PDB entry 6X18 | electron microscopy, 2.10 A resolution | chains B and G of the 6 polymer chains in the assembly

== Chain B ==
Protein: Guanine nucleotide-binding protein G(I)/G(S)/G(T) subunit beta-1
Source organism: Homo sapiens
Reference sequence: P62873 (GBB1_HUMAN); numbering as in UniProt (aligned over 2-340)
Chain sequence (340 residues; numbered 1 to 340; the number before each row is that of its first residue):
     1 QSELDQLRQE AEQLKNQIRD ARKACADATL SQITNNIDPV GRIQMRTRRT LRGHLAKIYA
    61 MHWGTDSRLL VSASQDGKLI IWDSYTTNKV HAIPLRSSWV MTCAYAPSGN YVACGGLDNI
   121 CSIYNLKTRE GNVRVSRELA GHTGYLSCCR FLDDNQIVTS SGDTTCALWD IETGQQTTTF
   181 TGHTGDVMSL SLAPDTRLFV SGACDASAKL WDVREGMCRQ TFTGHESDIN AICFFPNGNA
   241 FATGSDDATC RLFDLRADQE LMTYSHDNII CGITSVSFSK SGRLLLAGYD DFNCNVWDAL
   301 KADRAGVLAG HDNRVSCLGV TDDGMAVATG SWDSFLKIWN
Not modelled in the structure: 1-2
Sequence notes: expression tag (1)
UniProt features mapped onto this chain:
  - modified residue: Ser2 (N-acetylserine), His266 (Phosphohistidine)
  - natural variant: Leu30 (L30F: In MRD42; uncertain significance), Arg52 (R52G: In MRD42), Gly64 (G64V: In MRD42), Asp76 (D76E: In MRD42; D76G: In MRD42), Gly77 (G77S: In MRD42), Lys78 (K78R: In MRD42), Ile80 (I80N: In MRD42; I80T: In MRD42), His91 (H91R: In MRD42; uncertain significance), Ala92 (A92T: In MRD42), Pro94 (P94S: In MRD42), Leu95 (L95P: In MRD42), Arg96 (R96L: In MRD42), 5 further natural variant entries in UniProt

== Chain G ==
Protein: Guanine nucleotide-binding protein G(I)/G(S)/G(O) subunit gamma-2
Source organism: Homo sapiens
Reference sequence: P59768 (GBG2_HUMAN); residue numbers follow UniProt; this construct covers 5-62
Chain sequence (58 residues; numbered 5 to 62; the number before each row is that of its first residue):
     5 NTASIAQARK LVEQLKMEAN IDRIKVSKAA ADLMAYCEAH AKEDPLLTPV PASENPFR
Not modelled in the structure: 5-6

== Interface between chain B and chain G ==
Residue-residue contacts (92):
  Leu4(B) - Ser8(G)
  Leu4(B) - Ile9(G)
  Leu7(B) - Arg13(G)
  Glu10(B) - Val16(G)
  Glu10(B) - Lys20(G)  salt bridge
  Ala11(B) - Leu19(G)
  Leu14(B) - Val16(G)
  Leu14(B) - Leu19(G)  hydrophobic
  Leu14(B) - Lys20(G)
  Gln17(B) - Ala23(G)
  Ile18(B) - Leu19(G)
  Ile18(B) - Ala23(G)  hydrophobic
  Ile18(B) - Arg27(G)
  Ala21(B) - Arg27(G)
  Ala24(B) - Lys29(G)  hydrogen bond (backbone-side chain)
  Cys25(B) - Arg27(G)
  Cys25(B) - Ile28(G)
  Cys25(B) - Lys29(G)
  Cys25(B) - Val30(G)  hydrogen bond (backbone-backbone)
  Ala26(B) - Val30(G)  hydrophobic
  Asp27(B) - Lys29(G)
  Asp27(B) - Val30(G)  hydrogen bond (side chain-backbone)
  Asp27(B) - Ser31(G)  hydrogen bond
  Ala28(B) - Val30(G)
  Ala28(B) - Ser31(G)
  Leu30(B) - Ala34(G)  hydrophobic
  Ile33(B) - Ser31(G)
  Ile33(B) - Ala34(G)  hydrophobic
  Ile33(B) - Met38(G)
  Thr34(B) - Met38(G)
  Ile37(B) - Glu42(G)
  Val40(B) - Leu51(G)  hydrophobic
  Ile43(B) - Leu50(G)
  Met45(B) - Leu50(G)  hydrophobic
  Arg48(B) - Phe61(G)
  Arg49(B) - Pro60(G)  hydrogen bond (side chain-backbone)
  Arg49(B) - Phe61(G)  hydrogen bond (side chain-backbone)
  Ser84(B) - Phe61(G)
  Tyr85(B) - Pro60(G)
  Tyr85(B) - Phe61(G)  hydrophobic
  Met217(B) - Met21(G)  hydrophobic
  Cys218(B) - Gln18(G)  hydrogen bond (backbone-side chain)
  Cys218(B) - Glu22(G)  hydrogen bond
  Arg219(B) - Glu22(G)
  Gln220(B) - Glu22(G)
  Thr221(B) - Glu22(G)  hydrogen bond
  Phe235(B) - Leu37(G)  hydrophobic
  Phe235(B) - Tyr40(G)  hydrophobic
  Phe235(B) - Cys41(G)  hydrophobic
  Pro236(B) - Tyr40(G)  hydrophobic
  Asn237(B) - Leu37(G)
  Asn237(B) - Tyr40(G)
  Leu252(B) - Leu37(G)  hydrophobic
  Asp254(B) - Ala33(G)
  Arg256(B) - Arg27(G)
  Arg256(B) - Ile28(G)  hydrogen bond (backbone-backbone)
  Arg256(B) - Asp36(G)  salt bridge
  Ala257(B) - Ile28(G)
  Ala257(B) - Val30(G)  hydrophobic
  Ala257(B) - Ala33(G)  hydrophobic
  Asp258(B) - Ile25(G)
  Asp258(B) - Arg27(G)  salt bridge
  Gln259(B) - Val30(G)
  Leu261(B) - Val30(G)  hydrophobic
  Leu261(B) - Leu37(G)  hydrophobic
  Ser279(B) - Asp48(G)  hydrogen bond
  Lys280(B) - Glu47(G)
  Lys280(B) - Asp48(G)
  Ser281(B) - Tyr40(G)
  Ser281(B) - Cys41(G)
  Ser281(B) - His44(G)
  Ser281(B) - Asp48(G)  hydrogen bond
  Ser281(B) - Leu51(G)
  Gly282(B) - Cys41(G)
  Arg283(B) - Cys41(G)
  Arg283(B) - Leu51(G)
  Leu284(B) - Leu50(G)
  Leu284(B) - Leu51(G)  hydrophobic
  Leu300(B) - Cys41(G)  hydrophobic
  Asp323(B) - Pro49(G)
  Gly324(B) - Pro49(G)
  Gly324(B) - Leu50(G)
  Met325(B) - Pro49(G)  hydrophobic
  Met325(B) - Leu50(G)
  Met325(B) - Val54(G)  hydrophobic
  Met325(B) - Glu58(G)
  Met325(B) - Pro60(G)
  Ala326(B) - Phe61(G)  hydrophobic
  Val327(B) - Leu50(G)  hydrophobic
  Ile338(B) - Phe61(G)  hydrophobic
  Asn340(B) - Asn59(G)  hydrogen bond
  Asn340(B) - Phe61(G)
Also at the interface, not in a pair above, chain B (57 interface residues in all): Arg22, Trp63, Ala240, Val320
Also at the interface, not in a pair above, chain G (41 interface residues in all): Ala12, Leu15, Asp26, Ala35, Ala45, Arg62

== Summary ==
Chain B and chain G form an interface of 57 and 41 residues respectively, with 13 hydrogen bonds and 3 salt
bridges. Polar pairs include Glu10(B)-Lys20(G), Arg256(B)-Asp36(G) and Asp258(B)-Arg27(G).
Here chain B is Guanine nucleotide-binding protein G(I)/G(S)/G(T) subunit beta-1 and chain G is Guanine
nucleotide-binding protein G(I)/G(S)/G(O) subunit gamma-2, both from Homo sapiens. Entry 6X18 (GLP-1 peptide
hormone bound to Glucagon-Like peptide-1 (GLP-1) Receptor) was determined by electron microscopy, deposited
together with 6X19 and 6X1A.
